PDB entry 6YAR | X-ray diffraction, 1.90 A resolution | chains B and C of the 4 polymer chains in the assembly

[Chain B]
Protein: Bacterial cellulose secretion regulator BcsQ
Organism: Escherichia coli
UniProt: A0A0B1KWQ0 (A0A0B1KWQ0_ECOLX); residue numbers follow UniProt; this construct covers 1-250
Chain sequence (261 residues; each row starts with the number of its first residue):
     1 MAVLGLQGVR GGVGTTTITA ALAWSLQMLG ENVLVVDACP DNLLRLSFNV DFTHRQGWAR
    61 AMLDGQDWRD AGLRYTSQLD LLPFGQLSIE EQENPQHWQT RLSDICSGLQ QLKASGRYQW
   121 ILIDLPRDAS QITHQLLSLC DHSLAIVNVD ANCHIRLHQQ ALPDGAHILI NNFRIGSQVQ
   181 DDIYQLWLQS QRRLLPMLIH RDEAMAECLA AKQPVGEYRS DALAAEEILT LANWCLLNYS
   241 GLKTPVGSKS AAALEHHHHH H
Unresolved in the structure: 1, 242-261
Modified residues: Mse1 (selenomethionine); Mse28, Mse62, Mse197, Mse205 (selenomethionine; parent Met)
Differences from the reference sequence: expression tag (251-261)

[Chain C]
Protein: Bacterial cellulose secretion regulator BcsR
Organism: Escherichia coli
UniProt: J7QAC9 (J7QAC9_ECOLX); numbering as in UniProt (aligned over 1-62)
Chain sequence (62 residues; each row starts with the number of its first residue):
     1 MNNNEPDTLP DPAIGYIFQN DIVALKQAFS LPDIDYADIS QREQLAAALK RWPLLAEFAQ
    61 QK
Unresolved in the structure: 1-28, 61-62
Modified residues: Mse1 (selenomethionine)

[Interface between chain B and chain C]
Contacting residue pairs - 43 pairs, chain B then chain C:
  His134(B) - Phe29(C)
  Leu137(B) - Phe29(C)  hydrophobic
  Ala151(B) - Leu54(C)  hydrophobic
  His154(B) - Tyr36(C)
  His154(B) - Leu55(C)
  His154(B) - Phe58(C)
  Ile155(B) - Leu54(C)  hydrophobic
  Ile155(B) - Phe58(C)  hydrophobic
  Leu157(B) - Pro32(C)
  Leu157(B) - Ile34(C)
  His158(B) - Ile34(C)
  His158(B) - Tyr36(C)  hydrogen bond
  His158(B) - Phe58(C)
  Gln160(B) - Pro32(C)
  Ala161(B) - Phe29(C)  hydrophobic
  Ala161(B) - Ser30(C)
  Leu162(B) - Phe29(C)
  Leu162(B) - Ser30(C)  hydrogen bond (backbone-backbone)
  Leu162(B) - Pro32(C)  hydrophobic
  Asp164(B) - Ser30(C)  hydrogen bond
  Gln178(B) - Arg51(C)
  Val179(B) - Trp52(C)
  Asp182(B) - Ala48(C)
  Asp182(B) - Arg51(C)  salt bridge
  Asp182(B) - Trp52(C)  hydrogen bond
  Ile183(B) - Leu55(C)  hydrophobic
  Gln185(B) - Leu45(C)
  Leu186(B) - Ile39(C)  hydrophobic
  Leu186(B) - Leu45(C)  hydrophobic
  Leu186(B) - Leu55(C)  hydrophobic
  Gln189(B) - Asp35(C)
  Gln189(B) - Asp38(C)
  Gln189(B) - Ile39(C)
  Gln189(B) - Arg42(C)
  Gln189(B) - Leu45(C)
  Ser190(B) - Asp33(C)
  Ser190(B) - Ile34(C)
  Ser190(B) - Asp35(C)  hydrogen bond (backbone-backbone)
  Ser190(B) - Tyr36(C)
  Ser190(B) - Ile39(C)
  Gln191(B) - Ile34(C)
  Arg192(B) - Asp33(C)  salt bridge
  Arg192(B) - Asp35(C)
Other interface residues (no listed pair), chain B (23 interface residues in all): Pro163, Arg193
Other interface residues (no listed pair), chain C (20 interface residues in all): Leu31, Gln44, Leu49

[Summary]
The interface between chain B and chain C involves 23 residues on one side and 20 on the other, with 5
hydrogen bonds and 2 salt bridges. Polar pairs include Asp182(B)-Arg51(C), Arg192(B)-Asp33(C) and
His158(B)-Tyr36(C).
Chain B is Bacterial cellulose secretion regulator BcsQ and chain C is Bacterial cellulose secretion regulator
BcsR, both from Escherichia coli; the structure, Crystal structure of a Selenium-derivatized complex of the
bacterial cellulose secretion regulators BcsR and BcsQ, crystallized ..., was determined by X-ray diffraction
together with 6YAY, 6YB3, 6YB5, 6YBB and 6YBU from the same study.
